Entry 8YHQ (electron microscopy, 2.42 A resolution); this record covers chains L and Q of the 20 polymer chains in the assembly.

# Chain L
Protein: Cytochrome b
From: Saccharomyces cerevisiae
UniProt: A0A0G3F5W7 (A0A0G3F5W7_YEASX); residue numbers follow UniProt; this construct covers 1-385
Amino-acid sequence (385 residues; row label = number of the first residue in the row):
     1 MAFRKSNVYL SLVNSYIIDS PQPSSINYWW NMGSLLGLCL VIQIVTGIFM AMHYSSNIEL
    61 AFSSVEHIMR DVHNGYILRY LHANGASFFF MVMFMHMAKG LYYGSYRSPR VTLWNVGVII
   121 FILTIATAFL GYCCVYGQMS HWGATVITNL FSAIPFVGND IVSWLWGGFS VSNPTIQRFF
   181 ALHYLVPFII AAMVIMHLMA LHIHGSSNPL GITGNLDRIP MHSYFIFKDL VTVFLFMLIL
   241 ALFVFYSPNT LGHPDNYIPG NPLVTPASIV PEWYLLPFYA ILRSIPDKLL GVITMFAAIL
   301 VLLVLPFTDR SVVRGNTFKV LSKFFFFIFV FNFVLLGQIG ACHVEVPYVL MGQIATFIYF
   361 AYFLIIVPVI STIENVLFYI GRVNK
Ion coordination: heme Fe site 1: H82, H183; heme Fe site 2: H96, H197
Ligand contacts:
  - phosphatidic acid (6PH; (1R)-2-(phosphonooxy)-1-[(tridecanoyloxy)methyl]ethyl pentadecanoate): I17, S34, H222, I226, F227, D229, L230, V233, F234
  - phosphatidic acid (7PH; (1R)-2-(dodecanoyloxy)-1-[(phosphonooxy)methyl]ethyl tetradecanoate): I42, I77, L81, M237, L240, A241, F245
  - 3-sn-phosphatidylethanolamine (8PE; (2R)-3-{[(S)-(2-aminoethoxy)(hydroxy)phosphoryl]oxy}-2-(tetradecanoyloxy)propyl octadecanoate): N27, W29, M91, F94, M95, M97, A98, K99, Y102, Y103, F121, P209, L210, F278, L302, T317, K323, F326, F327, F329, V330, F331, F333, Y359
  - 3-sn-phosphatidylethanolamine (9PE; (1R)-2-{[(S)-(2-aminoethoxy)(hydroxy)phosphoryl]oxy}-1-[(heptanoyloxy)methyl]ethyl octadecanoate), molecule 1: F3, S6, N7, V8, Y9, L10, L12, V13
  - 3-sn-phosphatidylethanolamine (9PE), molecule 2: T112, N115, V116, I195, M196, M199
  - Pyraclostrobin (A1D6K; methyl N-[2-[[1-(4-chlorophenyl)pyrazol-3-yl]oxymethyl]phenyl]-N-methoxy-carbamate): I125, A126, A128, F129, Y132, C133, M139, S140, G143, A144, I147, I269, V270, P271, E272, Y274, L275, Y279, M295, F296
  - cardiolipin (CN3; (2R,5S,11R,14R)-5,8,11-trihydroxy-2-(nonanoyloxy)-5,11-dioxido-16-oxo-14-[(propanoyloxy)methyl]-4,6,10,12,15-pentaoxa-5,11-diphosphanonadec-1-yl undecanoate): N27, Y28, W29, M32, L35, F88, M95, V231, T232, L235, F236, I239
  - cardiolipin (CN5; (5S,11R)-5,8,11-trihydroxy-5,11-dioxido-17-oxo-4,6,10,12,16-pentaoxa-5,11-diphosphaoctadec-1-yl pentadecanoate): L12, Y16, I17, I195, L198, M199
  - heme (HEM), molecule 1: W30, N31, M32, G33, S34, L36, G37, F89, M93, H96, M97, K99, S105, L113, W114, G117, V118, I120, V194, H197, L198, L201, S206, S207
  - heme (HEM), molecule 2: L40, Q43, I44, G47, I48, M50, A51, Y54, V65, R79, H82, A83, A86, T127, A128, G131, Y132, V135, F180, H183, Y184, P187, Y274
  - UQ6 (5-(3,7,11,15,19,23-hexamethyl-tetracosa-2,6,10,14,18,22-hexaenyl)-2,3-dimethoxy-6-methyl-benzene-1,4-diol): Y16, I17, G33, S34, G37, L40, V41, I44, V45, I48, F49, A191, V194, I195, L198, L201, M221

# Chain Q
Protein: Cytochrome b-c1 complex subunit 8
From: Saccharomyces cerevisiae
UniProt: A0A6A5PU80 (A0A6A5PU80_YEASX); residue numbers follow UniProt; this construct covers 2-94
Amino-acid sequence (93 residues; numbered 2 to 94; the number before each row is that of its first residue):
     2 GPPSGKTYMG WWGHMGGPKQ KGITSYAVSP YAQKPLQGIF HNAVFNSFRR FKSQFLYVLI
    62 PAGIYWYWWK NGNEYNEFLY SKAGREELER VNV

# Chain L / chain Q interface
Pairs across the interface - 49 pairs, chain L then chain Q:
  S15(L) - W12(Q)
  D19(L) - W13(Q)  hydrogen bond (backbone-side chain)
  P21(L) - W12(Q)
  P21(L) - W13(Q)  hydrophobic
  P21(L) - M16(Q)  hydrophobic
  Y102(L) - Q55(Q)  hydrogen bond
  H202(L) - M10(Q)
  I203(L) - T8(Q)
  I203(L) - M10(Q)
  H204(L) - Y9(Q)
  H204(L) - M10(Q)
  N215(L) - Y9(Q)  hydrogen bond (side chain-backbone)
  N215(L) - M10(Q)
  N215(L) - M16(Q)
  N215(L) - G17(Q)
  L216(L) - Q21(Q)
  R218(L) - M10(Q)
  R218(L) - W13(Q)
  V320(L) - Y58(Q)
  F324(L) - I61(Q)  hydrophobic
  F324(L) - P62(Q)
  F327(L) - Y58(Q)
  F327(L) - V59(Q)  hydrophobic
  F327(L) - P62(Q)
  I328(L) - P62(Q)  hydrophobic
  I328(L) - Y66(Q)
  F331(L) - V59(Q)
  F331(L) - P62(Q)  hydrophobic
  F331(L) - A63(Q)  hydrophobic
  F331(L) - Y66(Q)
  N332(L) - Y66(Q)  hydrogen bond
  L335(L) - Y66(Q)  hydrophobic
  L335(L) - W69(Q)  hydrophobic
  Q338(L) - W70(Q)
  C342(L) - W70(Q)  hydrophobic
  E345(L) - N77(Q)  hydrogen bond
  E345(L) - Y81(Q)  hydrogen bond
  V346(L) - Y76(Q)  hydrophobic
  V346(L) - N77(Q)  hydrogen bond (backbone-side chain)
  V346(L) - L80(Q)  hydrophobic
  P347(L) - G73(Q)
  P347(L) - Y76(Q)  hydrophobic
  P347(L) - N77(Q)
  Y348(L) - W70(Q)  hydrophobic
  Y348(L) - N74(Q)  hydrogen bond
  Y348(L) - N77(Q)
  M351(L) - W69(Q)
  M351(L) - W70(Q)  hydrophobic
  I358(L) - Y66(Q)
Other interface residues (no listed pair), chain L (32 interface residues in all): S20, P109, G205, I219, P220, K323, I354
Other interface residues (no listed pair), chain Q (26 interface residues in all): G18, P19, V92

# Overview
Chain L and chain Q form an interface of 32 and 26 residues respectively; the contacts include 8 hydrogen
bonds. Among the polar pairs are D19(L)-W13(Q), Y102(L)-Q55(Q) and N215(L)-Y9(Q).
Chain L is Cytochrome b and chain Q is Cytochrome b-c1 complex subunit 8, both from Saccharomyces cerevisiae;
the structure, Cryo-EM structure of Saccharomyces cerevisiae bc1 complex in pyraclostrobin-bound state, was
determined by electron microscopy (same publication as 8YIN and 8ZMT).
